Entry 7ZKO (X-ray diffraction, 2.50 A resolution); this record covers chains L and H of the 4 polymer chains in the assembly.

== Chain L ==
Name: Thrombin light chain
Organism: Homo sapiens
Notes: EC 3.4.21.5
Reference sequence: P00734 (THRB_HUMAN); the construct lacks a stretch of the UniProt sequence, so the offset changes along the chain: -5 to 0 = UniProt 328-333; 1-14 = UniProt 336-349; 15-17 = UniProt 361-363
Sequence (36 residues; numbered -5 to 17 plus 13 insertion-coded residues; the number before each row is that of its first residue; a row labelled like 14A-14K holds insertion residues (14A, then the next letters in order); numbers below 1 keep their minus sign (Thr-5 is residue -5)):
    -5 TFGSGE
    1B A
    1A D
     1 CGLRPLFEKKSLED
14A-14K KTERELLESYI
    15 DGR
Disordered / not traced: -5 to 0, 15-17
Curated features (UniProtKB/Swiss-Prot):
  - site: Arg17 (Cleavage)

== Chain H ==
Name: Thrombin heavy chain
Organism: Homo sapiens
Notes: EC 3.4.21.5
Reference sequence: P00734 (THRB_HUMAN); the construct lacks a stretch of the UniProt sequence and is renumbered around it, so the offset changes along the chain: 16-36 = UniProt 364-384; 37-60 = UniProt 386-409; 61-77 = UniProt 419-435; 78-97 = UniProt 437-456; 6 more segments
Sequence (259 residues; row label = number of the first residue in the row; note: 4 numbers in that range are skipped by the numbering (no residue carries them; nothing is unmodelled there); a row labelled like 60A-60I holds insertion residues (60A, then the next letters in order)):
    16 IVEGSDAEIGMSPWQVMLFRK
   36A S
    37 PQELLCGASLISDRWVLTAAHCLL
60A-60I YPPWDKNFT
    61 ENDLLVRIGKHSRTRYE
   77A R
    78 NIEKISMLEKIYIHPRYNWR
   97A E
    98 NLDRDIALMKLKKPVAFSDYIHPVCLPDRETA
129A-129C ASL
   130 LQAGYKGRVTGWGNLKE
146A-146H TWTANVGK
   150 GQPSVLQVVNLPIVERPVCKDSTRIRITDNMFCAG
  184A Y
   185 KP
186A-186D DEGK
   187 RGDACEGDSGGPFVMKSP
204A-204B FN
   205 NRWYQMGIVSWGE
   219 GC
  221A D
   221 RDGKYGFYTHVFRLKKWIQKVIDQFGE
Disordered / not traced: 146A-146H, 246-247
Disulfides: Cys42-Cys58, Cys168-Cys182, Cys191-Cys220
Glycans and other covalent adducts: compound 0G6 linked to His57, Ser195
Ion coordination: Na+: Arg221, Lys224
Residues lining bound ligands: 0G6 (D-phenylalanyl-N-[(2S,3S)-6-{[amino(iminio)methyl]amino}-1-chloro-2-hydroxyhexan-3-yl]-L-prolinamide): Cys42, Tyr60A, Trp60D, Glu97A, Asn98, Leu99, Ile174, Asp189, Ala190, Cys191, Glu192, Gly193, Asp194, Val213, Ser214, Trp215, Gly216, Gly219, Cys220, Gly226, Phe227
Curated features (UniProtKB/Swiss-Prot):
  - region: Ala183 to Val200 (High affinity receptor-binding region which is also known as the TP508 peptide)
  - active site (Charge relay system): His57, Asp102, Ser195
  - glycosylation: Asn60G (N-linked (GlcNAc...) (complex) asparagine)
From the paper describing this entry:
  - binding site for TBA-NNp/DDp: Arg93, Asn95, Trp96, Arg97

== Interface between chain L and chain H ==
Pairs across the interface - 57 pairs, chain L then chain H:
  Cys1(L) - Pro120(H)
  Cys1(L) - Val121(H)
  Cys1(L) - Cys122(H)  disulfide
  Cys1(L) - Arg206(H)  hydrogen bond (backbone-side chain)
  Asp1A(L) - His119(H)  salt bridge
  Asp1A(L) - Arg206(H)
  Ala1B(L) - Arg206(H)  hydrogen bond (backbone-side chain)
  Gly2(L) - Pro120(H)  hydrogen bond (backbone-backbone)
  Gly2(L) - Cys122(H)
  Gly2(L) - Arg206(H)
  Gly2(L) - Trp207(H)  hydrogen bond (backbone-backbone)
  Leu3(L) - His119(H)  hydrogen bond (backbone-side chain)
  Leu3(L) - Asn205(H)
  Leu3(L) - Arg206(H)
  Arg4(L) - Gly25(H)
  Arg4(L) - Met26(H)  hydrogen bond (side chain-backbone)
  Arg4(L) - Pro28(H)
  Arg4(L) - Trp29(H)
  Arg4(L) - Arg137(H)
  Arg4(L) - Trp207(H)
  Pro5(L) - Ser115(H)
  Pro5(L) - Asp116(H)
  Pro5(L) - His119(H)
  Leu6(L) - Ile24(H)  hydrophobic
  Leu6(L) - Asp116(H)
  Phe7(L) - Glu23(H)
  Phe7(L) - Ile24(H)
  Phe7(L) - Gly25(H)
  Phe7(L) - Met26(H)
  Glu8(L) - Lys202(H)  salt bridge
  Glu8(L) - Asn205(H)
  Glu8(L) - Trp207(H)  hydrogen bond
  Asp14(L) - Glu23(H)
  Asp14(L) - Met26(H)
  Asp14(L) - Arg137(H)  salt bridge
  Lys14A(L) - Glu23(H)  hydrogen bond (backbone-side chain)
  Thr14B(L) - Met26(H)
  Thr14B(L) - Arg137(H)  hydrogen bond
  Thr14B(L) - Asn159(H)
  Glu14C(L) - Arg137(H)
  Glu14C(L) - Lys202(H)  salt bridge
  Glu14E(L) - Lys135(H)  salt bridge
  Glu14E(L) - Asn159(H)  hydrogen bond
  Glu14E(L) - Tyr184A(H)  hydrogen bond
  Glu14E(L) - Lys186D(H)
  Leu14F(L) - Lys135(H)
  Leu14F(L) - Gly136(H)
  Leu14F(L) - Asn159(H)
  Leu14F(L) - Trp207(H)  hydrophobic
  Ser14I(L) - Gly133(H)
  Ser14I(L) - Tyr134(H)
  Ser14I(L) - Lys135(H)  hydrogen bond (side chain-backbone)
  Tyr14J(L) - Leu129C(H)
  Tyr14J(L) - Tyr134(H)  hydrophobic
  Tyr14J(L) - Met201(H)
  Tyr14J(L) - Lys202(H)  hydrogen bond (side chain-backbone)
  Tyr14J(L) - Pro204(H)
Interface residues without a listed pair, chain L (20 interface residues in all): Lys9, Leu14G
Interface residues without a listed pair, chain H (28 interface residues in all): Tyr117
Disulfides between the chains: Cys1(L)-Cys122(H)

== Overview ==
20 residues of chain L and 28 residues of chain H are in contact; the contacts include 1 disulfide bond, 13
hydrogen bonds and 5 salt bridges. Polar contacts include Asp1A(L)-His119(H), Glu8(L)-Lys202(H) and
Glu14E(L)-Lys135(H). Covalently linked compound 0G6: at Ser195(H). The paper reports a binding site for
TBA-NNp/DDp at Arg93(H), Asn95(H) and Trp96(H) among others.
Here chain L is Thrombin light chain and chain H is Thrombin heavy chain, both from Homo sapiens. Entry 7ZKO
(X-ray structure of the complex between human alpha thrombin and a pseudo-cyclic thrombin binding aptamer
(TBA-NNp/DDp) ...) was determined by X-ray diffraction (same publication as 7ZKL, 7ZKM and 7ZKN).
